PDB entry 5NVZ | X-ray diffraction, 2.70 A resolution | chains B and C of the 3 polymer chains in the assembly

Chain B:
Protein: Elongin-C
Organism: Homo sapiens
UniProt: Q15369 (ELOC_HUMAN); residues 17-112 here = UniProt positions 17-112
Amino-acid sequence (97 residues; numbered 16 to 112; the number before each row is that of its first residue):
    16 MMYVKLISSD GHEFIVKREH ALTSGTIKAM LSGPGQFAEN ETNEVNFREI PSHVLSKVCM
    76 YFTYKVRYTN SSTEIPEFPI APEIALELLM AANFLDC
Disordered / not traced: 48-57
Differences from the reference sequence: initiating methionine (16)

Chain C:
Protein: Von Hippel-Lindau disease tumor suppressor
Organism: Homo sapiens
UniProt: P40337 (VHL_HUMAN); numbering as in UniProt (aligned over 54-213)
Amino-acid sequence (162 residues; each row starts with the number of its first residue):
    52 GSMEAGRPRP VLRSVNSREP SQVIFCNRSP RVVLPVWLNF DGEPQPYPTL PPGTGRRIHS
   112 YRGHLWLFRD AGTHDGLLVN QTELFVPSLN VDGQPIFANI TLPVYTLKER CLQVVRSLVK
   172 PENYRRLDIV RSLYEDLEDH PNVQKDLERL TQERIAHQRM GD
Disordered / not traced: 52-61, 204-213
Differences from the reference sequence: expression tag (52-53)
Modified positions: Cys77 (S-(dimethylarsenic)cysteine; CAS)
Small-molecule neighbours: 9BN ((2S,4R)-1-[(2S)-2-[(1-ethanoylcyclopropyl)carbonylamino]-3,3-dimethyl-butanoyl]-N-[[4-(4-methyl-1,3-thiazol-5-yl)phenyl]methyl]-4-oxidanyl-pyrrolidine-2-carboxamide): Asn67, Arg69, Phe76, Pro86, Trp88, Phe91, Tyr98, Pro99, Leu101, Arg107, Ile109, His110, Ser111, Tyr112, His115, Trp117
UniProt features mapped onto this chain:
  - region: Thr157 to Val166 (Interaction with Elongin BC complex)

Chain B / chain C interface:
Pairs across the interface (28; chain B residue first):
  Tyr76(B) with Tyr156(C), hydrogen bond (side chain-backbone); Thr157(C); Leu158(C), hydrogen bond (side chain-backbone)
  Tyr83(B) with Val155(C)
  Ser86(B) with Gln132(C), hydrogen bond (backbone-side chain)
  Ser87(B) with Gln132(C)
  Glu89(B) with Arg79(C)
  Ile90(B) with Leu153(C)
  Glu92(B) with Pro81(C); Arg82(C), salt bridge; Leu153(C); Arg161(C), salt bridge
  Phe93(B) with Leu158(C), hydrophobic; Arg161(C), hydrogen bond (backbone-side chain)
  Ile95(B) with Arg161(C)
  Pro97(B) with Leu169(C), hydrophobic
  Leu103(B) with Leu158(C), hydrophobic; Cys162(C), hydrophobic
  Leu104(B) with Lys159(C); Cys162(C), hydrogen bond (backbone-side chain); Leu163(C), hydrophobic
  Ala107(B) with Leu158(C), hydrophobic; Lys159(C)
  Asn108(B) with Lys159(C), hydrogen bond; Leu184(C)
  Cys112(B) with Thr157(C); Leu158(C), hydrogen bond (backbone-backbone); Lys159(C), hydrogen bond (backbone-backbone)
Interface residues without a listed pair, chain B (23 interface residues in all): Val73, Tyr79, Lys80, Thr84, Pro91, Ala100, Leu101, Met105
Interface residues without a listed pair, chain C (22 interface residues in all): Ser80, Gln164, Val165, Val166, Leu178, Asp179, Ile180

In short:
Chain B and chain C form an interface of 23 and 22 residues respectively; the contacts include 8 hydrogen
bonds and 2 salt bridges. Polar pairs include Glu92(B)-Arg82(C), Glu92(B)-Arg161(C) and Tyr76(B)-Tyr156(C).
Bound to chain C: compound 9BN.
Chain B is Elongin-C and chain C is Von Hippel-Lindau disease tumor suppressor, both from Homo sapiens; the
structure, pVHL:EloB:EloC in complex with
(2S,4R)-1-((S)-2-(1-acetylcyclopropanecarboxamido)-3,3-dimethylbutanoyl)-4-hydroxy-N-(4-(4-methylthiazol-5-yl)benzyl)pyrrolidine-2-carboxamide
(ligand 16), was determined by X-ray diffraction (same publication as 5NVV, 5NVW, 5NVX, 5NVY, 5NW0, 5NW1 and
5NW2).
